1X7B - chains A and B of the 4 polymer chains in the assembly; structure by X-ray diffraction, 2.30 A resolution.

[Chain A (and B)]
Protein: Estrogen receptor beta
Organism: Homo sapiens
Notes: chain B of this document is another copy of the same molecule, construct and numbering; everything in this record applies to it too
UniProt: Q92731 (ESR2_HUMAN); numbering as in UniProt (aligned over 261-500)
Sequence (240 residues; row label = number of the first residue in the row):
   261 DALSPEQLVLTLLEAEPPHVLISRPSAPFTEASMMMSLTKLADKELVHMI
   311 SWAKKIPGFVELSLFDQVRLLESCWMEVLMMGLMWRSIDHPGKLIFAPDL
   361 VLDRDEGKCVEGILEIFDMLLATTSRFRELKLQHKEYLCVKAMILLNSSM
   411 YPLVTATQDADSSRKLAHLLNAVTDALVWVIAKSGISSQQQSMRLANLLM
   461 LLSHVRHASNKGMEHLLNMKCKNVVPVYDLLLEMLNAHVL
Unresolved in the structure: 261-262, 411-420 (chain B: 261-262, 411-420, 498-500)
Small-molecule neighbours: 041 (2-(3-fluoro-4-hydroxyphenyl)-7-vinyl-1,3-benzoxazol-5-ol): Met295, Leu298, Leu301, Ala302, Glu305, Met336, Leu339, Met340, Leu343, Arg346, Phe356, Ile373, Ile376, Phe377, Leu380, Gly472, His475, Leu476, Met479

[Chain A / chain B interface]
Residue-residue contacts (39):
  Met403(A) - Met460(B)  hydrophobic
  Asn407(A) - Met460(B)
  Asn407(A) - His464(B)  hydrogen bond (backbone-side chain)
  Ser409(A) - His464(B)
  Met410(A) - His464(B)
  Met410(A) - His467(B)
  Leu430(A) - Met460(B)  hydrophobic
  Thr434(A) - Met453(B)
  Thr434(A) - Ala456(B)
  Thr434(A) - Met460(B)
  Asp435(A) - Met453(B)
  Val438(A) - Gln449(B)
  Val438(A) - Ser452(B)
  Val438(A) - Met453(B)  hydrophobic
  Gln449(A) - Asp435(B)  hydrogen bond
  Gln449(A) - Val438(B)
  Ser452(A) - Val438(B)
  Ser452(A) - Leu455(B)
  Met453(A) - Asn431(B)
  Met453(A) - Thr434(B)
  Met453(A) - Asp435(B)
  Leu455(A) - Ser452(B)
  Ala456(A) - Thr434(B)
  Ala456(A) - Leu459(B)  hydrophobic
  Asn457(A) - Asn431(B)
  Leu459(A) - Ala456(B)  hydrophobic
  Met460(A) - Met403(B)  hydrophobic
  Met460(A) - Asn407(B)
  Met460(A) - Leu430(B)  hydrophobic
  Met460(A) - Thr434(B)
  Ser463(A) - Asn407(B)
  Ser463(A) - Arg466(B)  hydrogen bond (backbone-side chain)
  His464(A) - Asn407(B)  hydrogen bond (side chain-backbone)
  His464(A) - Ser409(B)
  His464(A) - Met410(B)
  Arg466(A) - Ser463(B)
  His467(A) - Met410(B)
  His467(A) - Arg466(B)
  Asn470(A) - Asn470(B)
Interface residues without a listed pair, chain A (23 interface residues in all): Asn431, Ser448
Interface residues without a listed pair, chain B (25 interface residues in all): Met379, Ser448, Asn457, Leu462

[Overview]
The interface between chain A and chain B involves 23 residues on one side and 25 on the other; the contacts
include 4 hydrogen bonds. Among the polar pairs are Asn407(A)-His464(B), Gln449(A)-Asp435(B) and
Ser463(A)-Arg466(B). Chain A binds compound 041.
Chain A and chain B are both Estrogen receptor beta (Homo sapiens); the structure, Crystal structure of
estrogen receptor beta complexed with erb-041, was determined by X-ray diffraction, deposited together with
1U9E, 1X76, 1X78 and 1X7E.
